7JG8 - chains 8 and 9 of the 20 polymer chains in the assembly; structure by electron microscopy, 3.30 A resolution.

== Chain 8 (and 9) ==
Molecule: ATP synthase subunit c
Source organism: Mycolicibacterium smegmatis
Notes: chain 9 of this document is another copy of the same molecule, construct and numbering; everything in this record applies to it too
UniProtKB: Q5TIX5 (Q5TIX5_MYCSM); residues 1-86 here = UniProt positions 1-86
Amino-acid sequence (86 residues; numbered 1 to 86; the number before each row is that of its first residue):
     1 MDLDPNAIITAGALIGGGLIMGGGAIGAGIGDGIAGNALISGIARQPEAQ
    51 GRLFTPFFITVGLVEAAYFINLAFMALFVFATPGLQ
Unresolved in the structure: 1-4, 86

== Interface between chain 8 and chain 9 ==
Residue-residue contacts - 13 pairs, chain 8 then chain 9:
  L14(8) - G16(9)
  G18(8) - G16(9)
  G18(8) - I20(9)
  G22(8) - L19(9)
  G22(8) - G23(9)
  A25(8) - G23(9)
  A25(8) - G27(9)
  I26(8) - G23(9)
  I26(8) - G27(9)
  G29(8) - G27(9)
  G29(8) - G31(9)
  I30(8) - G27(9)
  G33(8) - G31(9)
Also at the interface, not in a pair above, chain 8 (10 interface residues in all): A11, I15
Also at the interface, not in a pair above, chain 9 (9 interface residues in all): G12, I34, A35

== Summary ==
Chain 8 and chain 9 form an interface of 10 and 9 residues respectively.
Chain 8 and chain 9 are both ATP synthase subunit c (Mycolicibacterium smegmatis); the structure, Cryo-EM
structure of bedaquiline-saturated Mycobacterium smegmatis ATP synthase rotational state 1 (backbone model),
was determined by electron microscopy together with 7JG5, 7JG6, 7JG7, 7JG9, 7JGA, 7JGB and 7JGC from the same
study.
